Entry 7AO2 (X-ray diffraction, 1.75 A resolution); this record covers chains A and B.

== Chain A (and B) ==
Name: Cyclooctat-9-en-7-ol synthase
Source organism: Streptomyces melanosporofaciens
Notes: EC 4.2.3.146; chain B of this document is another copy of the same molecule, construct and numbering; everything in this record applies to it too
UniProt: C9K1X5 (COTB2_STRMJ); residue numbers follow UniProt; this construct covers 1-307
Chain sequence (318 residues; row label = number of the first residue in the row):
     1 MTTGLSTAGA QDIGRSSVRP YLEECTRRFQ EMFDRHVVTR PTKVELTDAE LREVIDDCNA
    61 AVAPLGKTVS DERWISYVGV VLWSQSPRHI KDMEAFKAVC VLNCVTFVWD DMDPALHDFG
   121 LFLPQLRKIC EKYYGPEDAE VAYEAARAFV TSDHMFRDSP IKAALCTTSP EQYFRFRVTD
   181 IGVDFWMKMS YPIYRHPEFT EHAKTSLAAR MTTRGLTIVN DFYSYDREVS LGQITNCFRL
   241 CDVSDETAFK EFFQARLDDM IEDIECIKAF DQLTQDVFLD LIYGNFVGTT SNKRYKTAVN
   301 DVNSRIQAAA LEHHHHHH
Unresolved in the structure: 1-14, 308-318
Sequence notes: engineered mutation Gly288 (Trp in C9K1X5); expression tag (308-318)
Curated features (UniProtKB/Swiss-Prot):
  - motif: Asp110 to Asp113 (DDXXD motif), Asn220 to Glu228 (NSE/DTE motif)
  - binding site (Mg(2+)): Asp110, Asn220, Ser224, Glu228
  - mutagenesis: Phe107 (F107A/G: Produces R-cembrene-A), Asp110 (D110E: No change in product (cyclooctat-9-en-7-ol)), Asp111 (D111E: Abolishes activity, no product), Asp113 (D113E: No change in product (cyclooctat-9-en-7-ol)), Phe149 (F149G/H/L/V: Produces cyclooctat-9-en-7-ol; F149Y: Abolishes activity, no product)
Ion coordination: Mg2+ site 1: Asp110 (together with alendronate); Mg2+ site 2: Asn220, Ser224, Glu228 (together with alendronate)
Small-molecule neighbours: alendronate (AHD; 4-amino-1-hydroxybutane-1,1-diyldiphosphonate): Phe107, Asp110, Phe149, Arg177, Asp180, Ile181, Gly182, Asn220, Ser224, Arg227, Glu228, Arg294, Tyr295

== How chain A and chain B interact ==
Contacting residue pairs - 58 pairs, chain A then chain B:
  Glu144(A) - Lys204(B)
  Arg147(A) - Glu201(B)  salt bridge
  Arg147(A) - Lys204(B)
  Thr151(A) - Glu201(B)
  Met155(A) - His202(B)
  Phe156(A) - His202(B)
  Phe156(A) - Leu207(B)  hydrophobic
  Pro160(A) - Ala269(B)
  Ile161(A) - Ala269(B)
  Ile161(A) - Phe270(B)  hydrophobic
  Ala164(A) - Ala269(B)  hydrophobic
  Leu165(A) - Met211(B)  hydrophobic
  Thr168(A) - Glu262(B)
  Thr168(A) - Cys266(B)
  Ser169(A) - Glu262(B)  hydrogen bond
  Glu171(A) - Glu171(B)
  Glu171(A) - Arg214(B)  salt bridge
  Gln172(A) - Met211(B)
  Gln172(A) - Arg214(B)
  Gln172(A) - Glu262(B)  hydrogen bond
  Gln172(A) - Asp263(B)  hydrogen bond
  Gln172(A) - Cys266(B)
  Arg175(A) - Arg210(B)  hydrogen bond (backbone-side chain)
  Arg175(A) - Met211(B)  hydrogen bond
  Arg175(A) - Arg214(B)
  Arg175(A) - Asp263(B)  salt bridge
  Val178(A) - Arg210(B)
  Thr179(A) - Thr205(B)  hydrogen bond (side chain-backbone)
  Thr179(A) - Arg210(B)  hydrogen bond
  Glu201(A) - Arg147(B)  salt bridge
  Glu201(A) - Thr151(B)
  Glu201(A) - Met155(B)
  His202(A) - Met155(B)
  His202(A) - Phe156(B)
  Lys204(A) - Glu144(B)
  Lys204(A) - Arg147(B)
  Thr205(A) - Thr179(B)  hydrogen bond (backbone-side chain)
  Leu207(A) - Phe156(B)  hydrophobic
  Arg210(A) - Arg175(B)  hydrogen bond (side chain-backbone)
  Arg210(A) - Val178(B)
  Arg210(A) - Thr179(B)  hydrogen bond
  Met211(A) - Leu165(B)  hydrophobic
  Met211(A) - Gln172(B)
  Met211(A) - Arg175(B)
  Arg214(A) - Glu171(B)  salt bridge
  Arg214(A) - Gln172(B)
  Arg214(A) - Arg175(B)
  Glu262(A) - Thr168(B)
  Glu262(A) - Ser169(B)  hydrogen bond
  Glu262(A) - Gln172(B)  hydrogen bond
  Asp263(A) - Gln172(B)  hydrogen bond
  Asp263(A) - Arg175(B)  salt bridge
  Cys266(A) - Thr168(B)
  Cys266(A) - Gln172(B)
  Ala269(A) - Pro160(B)
  Ala269(A) - Ile161(B)
  Ala269(A) - Ala164(B)  hydrophobic
  Phe270(A) - Ile161(B)  hydrophobic
Other interface residues (no listed pair), chain A (32 interface residues in all): Ala148, Phe176, Asp259
Other interface residues (no listed pair), chain B (33 interface residues in all): Ala148, Ser152, Phe176, Asp259

== In short ==
32 residues of chain A face 33 of chain B across their interface; the contacts include 13 hydrogen bonds and 6
salt bridges. Polar pairs include Arg147(A)-Glu201(B), Glu171(A)-Arg214(B) and Arg175(A)-Asp263(B). Chain A
binds alendronate.
Chain A and chain B are both Cyclooctat-9-en-7-ol synthase (Streptomyces melanosporofaciens); the structure,
Crystal structure of CotB2 variant W288G in complex with alendronate, was determined by X-ray diffraction
together with 7AO0, 7AO1, 7AO3, 7AO4 and 7AO5 from the same study.
